7T5W - chains C and D of the 4 polymer chains in the assembly; structure by X-ray diffraction, 1.75 A resolution.

[Chain C (and D)]
Protein: Helix-turn-helix domain-containing protein
From: Escherichia coli
Notes: fragment: C-terminal residues 67-107; chain D of this document is another copy of the same molecule, construct and numbering; everything in this record applies to it too
UniProt: A0A1X1LKI5 (A0A1X1LKI5_ECOLX); numbering as in UniProt (aligned over 67-107)
Amino-acid sequence (44 residues; row label = number of the first residue in the row):
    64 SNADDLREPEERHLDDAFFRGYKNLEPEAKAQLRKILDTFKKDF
Unresolved in the structure: 64-66, 106-107 (chain D: 64-69, 107)
Sequence notes: expression tag (64-66)
What the authors report for this chain:
  - mutagenesis - I99M: decreased binding to Site 1 and Site 2 DNAs
  - post-translational modification sites: Phe82
  - mutagenesis - I99M: unchanged signaling in response to GFP reporter system

[Chain C / chain D interface]
Contacting residue pairs - 38 pairs, chain C then chain D:
  Arg70(C) with Lys86(D)
  Glu74(C) with Lys93(D), salt bridge; Arg97(D), salt bridge
  Leu77(C) with Arg97(D)
  Asp78(C) with Phe82(D); Tyr85(D), hydrogen bond; Lys93(D), salt bridge; Arg97(D), salt bridge
  Phe81(C) with Phe81(D), hydrophobic; Tyr85(D), hydrophobic; Leu96(D); Arg97(D); Leu100(D)
  Phe82(C) with Asp78(D); Phe82(D), hydrophobic
  Tyr85(C) with Asp78(D), hydrogen bond; Phe81(D), hydrophobic; Leu100(D)
  Lys86(C) with Asp78(D), salt bridge
  Leu88(C) with Leu100(D), hydrophobic; Phe103(D), hydrophobic
  Lys93(C) with Asp78(D), salt bridge
  Leu96(C) with Phe81(D); Ile99(D), hydrophobic; Leu100(D), hydrophobic
  Arg97(C) with Leu77(D); Asp78(D), salt bridge; Phe81(D)
  Ile99(C) with Leu96(D), hydrophobic
  Leu100(C) with Phe81(D); Tyr85(D); Leu88(D), hydrophobic; Leu96(D), hydrophobic
  Phe103(C) with Leu88(D); Ala92(D), hydrophobic; Gln95(D); Leu96(D), hydrophobic; Ile99(D), hydrophobic
Also at the interface, not in a pair above, chain C (20 interface residues in all): Asp79, Gly84, Ala92, Gln95, Lys104
Also at the interface, not in a pair above, chain D (17 interface residues in all): Gly84, Lys104

[Overview]
Chain C and chain D form an interface of 20 and 17 residues respectively; the contacts include 2 hydrogen
bonds and 7 salt bridges. Polar pairs include Glu74(C)-Lys93(D), Glu74(C)-Arg97(D) and Asp78(C)-Lys93(D). From
the paper: I99M of chain C reduces binding to Site 1 and Site 2 DNAs; a modification site at Phe82(C).
Chain C and chain D are both Helix-turn-helix domain-containing protein (Escherichia coli); the structure,
Structure of E. coli CapH C-terminal domain, was determined by X-ray diffraction (same publication as 7T5T,
7T5U and 7T5V).
